4L29 - chains A and m of the 3 polymer chains in the assembly; structure by X-ray diffraction, 3.09 A resolution.

Chain A:
Protein: HLA class I histocompatibility antigen, A-2 alpha chain
Organism: Homo sapiens
Reference sequence: P01892 (1A02_HUMAN); residues 1-276 here correspond to UniProt positions 25-300 (UniProt number = residue number + 24)
Chain sequence (276 residues; numbered 1 to 276; the number before each row is that of its first residue):
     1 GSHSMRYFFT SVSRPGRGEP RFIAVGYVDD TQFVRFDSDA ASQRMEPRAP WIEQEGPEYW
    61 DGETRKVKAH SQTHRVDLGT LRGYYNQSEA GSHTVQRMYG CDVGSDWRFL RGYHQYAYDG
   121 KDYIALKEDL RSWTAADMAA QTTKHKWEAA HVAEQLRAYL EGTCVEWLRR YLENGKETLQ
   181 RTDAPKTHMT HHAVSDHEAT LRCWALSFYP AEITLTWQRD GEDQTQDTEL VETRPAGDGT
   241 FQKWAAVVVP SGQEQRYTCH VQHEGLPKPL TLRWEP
Disulfides: Cys-101/Cys-164, Cys-203/Cys-259

Chain m:
Protein: Ny-ESO1 double mutant (1Y, 9V)
Chain sequence (9 residues; each row starts with the number of its first residue):
     1 YLLMWITQV

Interface between chain A and chain m:
Residue-residue contacts (39):
  Met-5(A) / Tyr-1(m)
  Tyr-7(A) / Tyr-1(m)  hydrogen bond (side chain-backbone)
  Tyr-7(A) / Leu-2(m)  hydrophobic
  Phe-9(A) / Leu-2(m)  hydrophobic
  Met-45(A) / Leu-2(m)  hydrophobic
  Glu-63(A) / Tyr-1(m)
  Glu-63(A) / Leu-2(m)  hydrogen bond (side chain-backbone)
  Lys-66(A) / Tyr-1(m)
  Lys-66(A) / Leu-2(m)  hydrogen bond (side chain-backbone)
  Lys-66(A) / Leu-3(m)
  Lys-66(A) / Met-4(m)
  Val-67(A) / Leu-2(m)
  His-70(A) / Leu-2(m)
  His-70(A) / Leu-3(m)
  His-70(A) / Ile-6(m)
  Thr-73(A) / Ile-6(m)  hydrogen bond (side chain-backbone)
  His-74(A) / Ile-6(m)
  Asp-77(A) / Gln-8(m)
  Asp-77(A) / Val-9(m)  hydrogen bond (side chain-backbone)
  Thr-80(A) / Val-9(m)
  Leu-81(A) / Val-9(m)  hydrophobic
  Tyr-84(A) / Val-9(m)  hydrogen bond (side chain-backbone)
  Arg-97(A) / Ile-6(m)
  Tyr-99(A) / Leu-2(m)
  Tyr-99(A) / Leu-3(m)  hydrogen bond (side chain-backbone)
  Tyr-116(A) / Val-9(m)
  Tyr-123(A) / Val-9(m)
  Thr-143(A) / Val-9(m)  hydrogen bond (side chain-backbone)
  Lys-146(A) / Gln-8(m)
  Lys-146(A) / Val-9(m)  hydrogen bond (side chain-backbone)
  Trp-147(A) / Thr-7(m)
  Trp-147(A) / Gln-8(m)  hydrogen bond (side chain-backbone)
  Leu-156(A) / Leu-3(m)  hydrophobic
  Tyr-159(A) / Tyr-1(m)  hydrogen bond (side chain-backbone)
  Tyr-159(A) / Leu-2(m)
  Tyr-159(A) / Leu-3(m)  hydrophobic
  Thr-163(A) / Tyr-1(m)
  Trp-167(A) / Tyr-1(m)
  Tyr-171(A) / Tyr-1(m)  hydrogen bond (side chain-backbone)
Also at the interface, not in a pair above, chain A (30 interface residues in all): Tyr-59, Val-76, Val-152, Gln-155
Also at the interface, not in a pair above, chain m (9 interface residues in all): Trp-5

Summary:
Chain A and chain m form an interface of 30 and 9 residues respectively; the contacts include 12 hydrogen
bonds. Among the polar pairs are Tyr-7(A)/Tyr-1(m), Glu-63(A)/Leu-2(m) and Lys-66(A)/Leu-2(m).
Chain A is HLA class I histocompatibility antigen, A-2 alpha chain (Homo sapiens) and chain m is Ny-ESO1
double mutant (1Y, 9V); the structure, Structure of wtMHC class I with NY-ESO1 double mutant, was determined
by X-ray diffraction, deposited together with 4L3C.
